3NH1 - chains B and F of the 4 polymer chains in the assembly; structure by X-ray diffraction, 2.11 A resolution.

[Chain B]
Protein: Ribonuclease T
Source organism: Escherichia coli
Notes: EC 3.1.13.-
UniProtKB: P30014 (RNT_ECOLI); residue numbers follow UniProt; this construct covers 1-215
Amino-acid sequence (235 residues; row label = number of the first residue in the row; numbers below 1 keep their minus sign (Met-19 is residue -19)):
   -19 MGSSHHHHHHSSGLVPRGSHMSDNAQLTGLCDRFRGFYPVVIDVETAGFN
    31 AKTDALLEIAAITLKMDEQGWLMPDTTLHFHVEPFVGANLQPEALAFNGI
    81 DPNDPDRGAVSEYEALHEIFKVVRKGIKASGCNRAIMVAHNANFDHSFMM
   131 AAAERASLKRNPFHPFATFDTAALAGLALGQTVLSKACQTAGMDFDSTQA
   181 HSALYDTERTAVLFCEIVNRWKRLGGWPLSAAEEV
Disordered / not traced: -19 to 3, 213-215
Sequence notes: expression tag (-19 to 0)
Ion coordination: Mg2+ site 1: Asp23 (shared with DG6(F), DG7(F) of chain F); Mg2+ site 2: Glu25, Asp186 (shared with DG7(F) of chain F)
Swiss-Prot annotation at these positions:
  - active site: His181 (Proton donor/acceptor)
  - binding site (Mg(2+)): Asp23, Glu25, His181, Asp186
  - site (Important for substrate binding and specificity): Phe29, Glu73, Phe77, Phe124, Phe146
  - mutagenesis: Arg13 (R13A: Strongly reduces affinity for RNA. Nearly abolishes enzyme activity), Arg15 (R15A: Strongly reduces affinity for RNA), Asp23 (D23A: Nearly abolishes enzyme activity), Glu25 (E25A: Nearly abolishes enzyme activity), Phe29 (F29A: Abolishes enzyme activity; when associated with A-73 and A-77), Glu73 (E73A: Reduces enzyme activity. Abolishes enzyme activity; when associated with A-29 and A-77), Phe77 (F77A: Abolishes enzyme activity; when associated with A-29 and A-73), Lys108 (K108A: Strongly reduces affinity for RNA), Arg114 (R114A: Strongly reduces affinity for RNA), Phe124 (F124A: Abolishes enzyme activity; when associated with A-146), Lys139 (K139A: Reduces affinity for RNA), Phe146 (F146A: Abolishes enzyme activity; when associated with A-124), 3 further mutagenesis entries in UniProt
What the authors report for this chain:
  - conformationally variable residues (side-chain flip): Phe146
  - catalytic residues: Asp23, Glu25, Asp125, His181, Asp186
  - binding site for the 7-nt DNA strand: Phe29, Phe77, Phe124, Phe146
  - mutagenesis - E73A: decreased catalytic activity
  - mutagenesis - E73A: unchanged binding to ssDNA
  - mutagenesis - E73A: unchanged growth
  - mutagenesis - F29A/E73A/F77A, F124A/F146A: abolished catalytic activity
  - mutagenesis - D23A/H181A/D186A, E25A/H181A/D186A, F29A/E73A/F77A, F124A/F146A: decreased growth
  - mutagenesis - E92G: unchanged catalytic activity
  - specificity-determining residues: Phe29, Glu73, Phe77, Phe124, Phe146

[Chain F]
Molecule: 7-nt DNA strand
Sequence (7 nucleotides; each row starts with the number of its first residue):
     1 TTATAGG
Disordered / not traced: 1-2
Ion coordination: Mg2+ site 1: DG6, DG7 (shared with Asp23(B) of chain B); Mg2+ site 2: DG7 (shared with Glu25(B), Asp186(B) of chain B)

[How chain B and chain F interact]
Pairs across the interface - 21 pairs, chain B then chain F:
  Asp23(B) - DG7(F)  phosphate contact
  Val24(B) - DG7(F)  sugar contact
  Glu25(B) - DG7(F)  phosphate contact
  Thr26(B) - DG7(F)  hydrogen bond to the phosphate
  Phe29(B) - DG6(F)  base contact
  Phe29(B) - DG7(F)  base contact
  Glu73(B) - DG7(F)  base contact
  Ala74(B) - DG7(F)  base contact
  Phe77(B) - DG7(F)  stacking on the base
  Asn78(B) - DG7(F)  phosphate contact
  His120(B) - DG6(F)  salt bridge to the phosphate
  Asn121(B) - DG6(F)  sugar contact
  Phe124(B) - DG6(F)  base contact
  Phe124(B) - DG7(F)  sugar contact
  Thr162(B) - DG6(F)  phosphate contact
  Val163(B) - DA5(F)  phosphate contact
  Val163(B) - DG6(F)  phosphate contact
  Leu164(B) - DG6(F)  hydrogen bond to the phosphate
  Lys166(B) - DA3(F)  hydrogen bond to the phosphate
  His181(B) - DG7(F)  salt bridge to the phosphate
  Asp186(B) - DG7(F)  phosphate contact

[In short]
18 residues of chain B and 4 residues of chain F are in contact, with 3 hydrogen bonds, 2 salt bridges and 1
aromatic stacking contact. Polar contacts include Thr26(B)-DG7(F), Leu164(B)-DG6(F) and Lys166(B)-DA3(F). From
the paper: catalytic residues Asp23(B), Glu25(B) and Asp125(B) among others; D23A/H181A/D186A,
E25A/H181A/D186A and F29A/E73A/F77A of chain B, among others, reduce growth; 6 substitutions were tested in
all.
Here chain B is Ribonuclease T (Escherichia coli) and chain F is a 7-nt DNA strand. Entry 3NH1 (Crystal
structure of RNase T in complex with a preferred ssDNA (TAGG) with two Mg in ...) was determined by X-ray
diffraction, deposited together with 3NGY, 3NGZ, 3NH0 and 3NH2.
